PDB entry 8CNZ | X-ray diffraction, 3.60 A resolution | chain A

[Chain A]
Protein: NAD_synthase domain-containing protein
Source organism: Methanococcus maripaludis
UniProt: Q6LXV7 (Q6LXV7_METMP); numbering as in UniProt (aligned over 1-258)
Chain sequence (271 residues; numbered -10 to 260; the number before each row is that of its first residue; numbers below 1 keep their minus sign (Gly-10 is residue -10)):
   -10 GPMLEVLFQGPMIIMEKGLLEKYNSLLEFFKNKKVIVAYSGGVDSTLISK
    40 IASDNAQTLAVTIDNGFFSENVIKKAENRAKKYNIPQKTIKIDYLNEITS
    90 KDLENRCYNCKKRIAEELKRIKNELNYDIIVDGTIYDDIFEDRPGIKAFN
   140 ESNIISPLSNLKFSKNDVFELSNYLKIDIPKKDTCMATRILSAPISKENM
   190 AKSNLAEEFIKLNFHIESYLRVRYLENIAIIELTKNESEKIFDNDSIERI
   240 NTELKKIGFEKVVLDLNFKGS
Disordered / not traced: -10 to 5, 260
Sequence notes: expression tag (-10 to 0, 259-260)
Bound ions: 4Fe-4S cluster Fe: Cys96, Cys99, Cys174
Residues lining bound ligands: 4Fe-4S cluster (SF4): Phe56, Phe57, Arg95, Cys96, Cys99, Lys100, Cys174, Ala176, Thr177
From the paper describing this entry:
  - 4Fe-4S cluster coordination: Cys96, Cys99, Cys174
  - self-association interface (contacts with another copy of this molecule); pairs are residue here / residue on that copy: Lys250-Asp254 (salt bridge)
  - catalytic residues: Lys100 (proposed by the authors, not directly observed)

[Summary]
Chain A binds 4Fe-4S cluster. Cys96, Cys99 and Cys174 coordinate a 4Fe-4S cluster Fe ion. From the paper: the
catalytic residue Lys100; 4Fe-4S cluster coordination by Cys96, Cys99 and Cys174.
Chain A is NAD_synthase domain-containing protein (Methanococcus maripaludis); the structure, mmLarE-[4Fe-4S]
phased by Fe-SAD, was determined by X-ray diffraction together with 8CP3 from the same study.
